Entry 2Z3F (X-ray diffraction, 2.70 A resolution); this record covers chains E and M of the 19 polymer chains in the assembly.

== Chain E ==
Name: Histone chaperone cia1
From: Schizosaccharomyces pombe
Notes: fragment: Cia1/Asf1 N-terminal domain, residues 1-162
UniProtKB: O74515 (ASF1_SCHPO); residue numbers follow UniProt; this construct covers 1-161
Sequence (161 residues; numbered 1 to 161; the number before each row is that of its first residue):
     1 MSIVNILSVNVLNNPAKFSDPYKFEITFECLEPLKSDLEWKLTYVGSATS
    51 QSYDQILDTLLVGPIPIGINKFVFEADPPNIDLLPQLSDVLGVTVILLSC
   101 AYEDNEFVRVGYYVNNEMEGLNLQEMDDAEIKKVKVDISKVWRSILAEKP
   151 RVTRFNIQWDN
Not modelled in the structure: 1

== Chain M ==
Name: SPAC26H5.03 protein
Notes: fragment: cac2 C-terminal domain, residues 493-512
UniProtKB: O13985 (O13985_SCHPO); residues 493-512 here = UniProt positions 493-512
Sequence (20 residues; row label = number of the first residue in the row):
   493 RKVESSKVSKKRIAPTPVYP
Not modelled in the structure: 493-502

== Interface between chain E and chain M ==
Contacting residue pairs (27):
  Asp37(E) with Arg504(M), salt bridge
  Leu60(E) with Lys503(M)
  Leu61(E) with Lys503(M), hydrogen bond (backbone-backbone); Arg504(M); Ile505(M), hydrogen bond (backbone-backbone)
  Val62(E) with Ile505(M); Pro507(M), hydrophobic
  Gly63(E) with Arg504(M); Ile505(M), hydrogen bond (backbone-backbone); Ala506(M); Pro507(M)
  Pro64(E) with Arg504(M); Pro507(M)
  Pro66(E) with Pro507(M)
  Gly68(E) with Tyr511(M)
  Ile69(E) with Pro509(M); Val510(M), hydrogen bond (backbone-backbone); Tyr511(M), hydrogen bond (backbone-backbone)
  Asn70(E) with Pro507(M); Thr508(M); Pro509(M); Val510(M)
  Lys71(E) with Pro507(M); Thr508(M), hydrogen bond (backbone-backbone); Val510(M)
  Phe72(E) with Ile505(M), hydrophobic
  Val73(E) with Ile505(M)
Other interface residues (no listed pair), chain E (15 interface residues in all): Phe28, Ile65

== Summary ==
The interface between chain E and chain M involves 15 residues on one side and 9 on the other; the contacts
include 6 hydrogen bonds and 1 salt bridge. Among the polar pairs are Asp37(E)-Arg504(M), Leu61(E)-Lys503(M)
and Leu61(E)-Ile505(M).
Chain E is Histone chaperone cia1 (Schizosaccharomyces pombe) and chain M is SPAC26H5.03 protein; the
structure, Crystal structure of spCia1/Asf1 complexed with Cac2 peptide, was determined by X-ray diffraction
(same publication as 2Z34 and 2CU9).
